PDB entry 8APM | electron microscopy, 6.60 A resolution (low resolution: residue-level contacts below are approximate; hydrogen-bond / salt-bridge calls are withheld) | chains E and F of the 8 polymer chains in the assembly

== Chain E (and F) ==
Name: Primase D5
Source organism: Vaccinia virus Copenhagen
Notes: EC 3.6.4.-; engineered mutation(s): L221A, D222M; chain F of this document is another copy of the same molecule, construct and numbering; everything in this record applies to it too
Reference sequence: P21010 (D5_VACCC); residue numbers follow UniProt; this construct covers 323-785
Amino-acid sequence (465 residues; numbered 321 to 785; the number before each row is that of its first residue):
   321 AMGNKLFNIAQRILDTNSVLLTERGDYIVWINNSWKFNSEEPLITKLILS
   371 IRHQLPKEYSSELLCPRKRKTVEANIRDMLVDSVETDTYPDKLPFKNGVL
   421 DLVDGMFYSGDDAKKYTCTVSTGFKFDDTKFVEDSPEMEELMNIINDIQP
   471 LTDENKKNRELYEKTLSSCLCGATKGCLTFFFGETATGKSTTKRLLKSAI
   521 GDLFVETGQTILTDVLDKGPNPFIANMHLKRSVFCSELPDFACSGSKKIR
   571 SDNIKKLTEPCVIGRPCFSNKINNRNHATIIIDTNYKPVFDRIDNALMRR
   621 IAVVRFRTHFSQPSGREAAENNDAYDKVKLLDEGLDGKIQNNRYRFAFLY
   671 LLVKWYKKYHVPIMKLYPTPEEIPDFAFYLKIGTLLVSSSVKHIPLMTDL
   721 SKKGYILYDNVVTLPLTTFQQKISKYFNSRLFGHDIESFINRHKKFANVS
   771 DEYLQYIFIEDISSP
Unresolved in the structure: 632-644, 783-785 (chain F: 632-644, 693-785)
Differences from the reference sequence: expression tag (321-322)
What the authors report for this chain:
  - binding site for the 30-nt DNA strand: Ala321, Met322, Arg387 to Lys390 (proposed by the authors, not directly observed)
  - mutagenesis - P682S: decreased expression (citing earlier work)

== Chain E / chain F interface ==
Pairs across the interface - 37 pairs, chain E then chain F:
  Ile351(E) with Val401(F)
  Asn352(E) with Val401(F)
  Lys356(E) with Val401(F)
  Thr365(E) with Asp398(F)
  Lys366(E) with Tyr347(F); Arg397(F); Asp398(F); Leu400(F)
  Leu369(E) with Phe327(F)
  Leu384(E) with Asn324(F)
  Cys385(E) with Ala321(F); Met322(F)
  Pro386(E) with Thr391(F)
  Lys388(E) with Ala321(F)
  Arg389(E) with Asn395(F); Asp398(F)
  Thr505(E) with Asp614(F); Ala616(F)
  Ala506(E) with Arg619(F)
  Glu526(E) with Ile583(F)
  Gln529(E) with Arg570(F); Arg612(F)
  Thr530(E) with Asp537(F)
  Phe543(E) with Asp537(F)
  Asn546(E) with Ile592(F)
  Glu557(E) with Asp572(F); Lys575(F); Lys576(F); Arg612(F)
  Leu558(E) with Arg612(F)
  Pro559(E) with Arg612(F)
  Cys587(E) with Arg585(F)
  Tyr606(E) with Arg612(F)
  His629(E) with Asn615(F)
  Phe630(E) with Arg619(F)
  Ser631(E) with Arg619(F)
  Glu653(E) with Tyr687(F)
Other interface residues (no listed pair), chain E (31 interface residues in all): Arg372, Phe588, Asn605, Leu651
Other interface residues (no listed pair), chain F (28 interface residues in all): Met399, Val535, Phe588

== Overview ==
Chain E and chain F form an interface of 31 and 28 residues respectively. From the paper: a binding site for
the 30-nt DNA strand at Ala321(E), Met322(E) and Arg387(E); P682S of chain E reduces expression.
Chain E and chain F are both Primase D5 (Vaccinia virus Copenhagen); the structure, Vaccinia virus DNA
helicase D5 residues 323-785 hexamer with bound DNA processed in C1, was determined by electron microscopy
(same publication as 8APL).
